Entry 5D3M (X-ray diffraction, 3.30 A resolution); this record covers chains B and C of the 4 polymer chains in the assembly.

== Chain B ==
Molecule: Energy-coupling factor transporter ATP-binding protein EcfA2
Organism: Lactobacillus delbrueckii
Notes: EC 3.6.3.-
UniProtKB: Q1GBI9 (ECFA2_LACDA); numbering as in UniProt (aligned over 1-287)
Amino-acid sequence (287 residues; numbered 1 to 287; the number before each row is that of its first residue):
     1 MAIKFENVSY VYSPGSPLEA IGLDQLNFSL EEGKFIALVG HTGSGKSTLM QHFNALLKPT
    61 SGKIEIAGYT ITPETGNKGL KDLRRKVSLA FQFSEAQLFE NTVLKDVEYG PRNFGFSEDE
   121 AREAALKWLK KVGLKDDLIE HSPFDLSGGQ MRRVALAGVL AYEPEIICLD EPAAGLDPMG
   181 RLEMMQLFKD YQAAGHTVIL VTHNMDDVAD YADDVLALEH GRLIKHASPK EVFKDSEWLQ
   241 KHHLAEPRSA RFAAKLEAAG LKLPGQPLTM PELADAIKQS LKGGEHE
Not modelled in the structure: 1, 283-287
Ligand contacts: AMP-PNP (ANP; phosphoaminophosphonic acid-adenylate ester): Y12, S13, A20, H41, T42, G43, S44, G45, K46, S47, T48, Q92, D170
UniProt features mapped onto this chain:
  - binding site (ATP): G40 to S47

== Chain C ==
Molecule: S-component for folate
Organism: Lactobacillus delbrueckii
UniProtKB: Q1G929 (Q1G929_LACDA); residues 1-176 here = UniProt positions 1-176
Amino-acid sequence (184 residues; each row starts with the number of its first residue):
     1 MKSESKVSSK LELRELVLLA MVIAIKVILG QFKVGNATLQ VGLGFIGSVM LGYLFGPWWG
    61 FAGGALSDLV SSVIFGNLGG FFIGFTLTAA LGPMIYGFFL YKQPIQIWRV IASVICVTVI
   121 CNIGLNTLWV SMMYGINFMV ALSSRILKEM ITPWIQMVAV WFILEGLSRV KLSRKFWSHP
   181 QFEK
Not modelled in the structure: 1-7, 176-184
Differences from the reference sequence: expression tag (177-184)
What the authors report for this chain:
  - conformationally variable residues (loop rearrangement): N77

== How chain B and chain C interact ==
Residue-residue contacts - 6 pairs, chain B then chain C:
  E100(B) with L167(C); K171(C), hydrogen bond (backbone-side chain)
  N101(B) with L167(C); K171(C), hydrogen bond
  F144(B) with K171(C)
  D145(B) with R174(C)
Also at the interface, not in a pair above, chain C (4 interface residues in all): K175

== Overview ==
The chain B/chain C interface involves 4 residues from each chain, with 2 hydrogen bonds. Polar pairs include
E100(B)-K171(C) and N101(B)-K171(C). Ligands of chain B: AMP-PNP. UniProt lists 8 ATP-binding residues on
chain B. From the paper: conformational variability at N77(C).
Here chain B is Energy-coupling factor transporter ATP-binding protein EcfA2 and chain C is S-component for
folate, both from Lactobacillus delbrueckii. Entry 5D3M (Folate ECF transporter: AMPPNP bound state) was
determined by X-ray diffraction, deposited together with 5JSZ and 5D0Y.
